9E27 - chains A and F of the 6 polymer chains in the assembly; structure by electron microscopy, 3.20 A resolution.

== Chain A (and F) ==
Molecule: CpaF
Organism: Caulobacter vibrioides
Notes: chain F of this document is another copy of the same molecule, construct and numbering; everything in this record applies to it too
Reference sequence: Q9L714 (Q9L714_CAUVI); residue numbers follow UniProt; this construct covers 1-501
Amino-acid sequence (501 residues; numbered 1 to 501; the number before each row is that of its first residue):
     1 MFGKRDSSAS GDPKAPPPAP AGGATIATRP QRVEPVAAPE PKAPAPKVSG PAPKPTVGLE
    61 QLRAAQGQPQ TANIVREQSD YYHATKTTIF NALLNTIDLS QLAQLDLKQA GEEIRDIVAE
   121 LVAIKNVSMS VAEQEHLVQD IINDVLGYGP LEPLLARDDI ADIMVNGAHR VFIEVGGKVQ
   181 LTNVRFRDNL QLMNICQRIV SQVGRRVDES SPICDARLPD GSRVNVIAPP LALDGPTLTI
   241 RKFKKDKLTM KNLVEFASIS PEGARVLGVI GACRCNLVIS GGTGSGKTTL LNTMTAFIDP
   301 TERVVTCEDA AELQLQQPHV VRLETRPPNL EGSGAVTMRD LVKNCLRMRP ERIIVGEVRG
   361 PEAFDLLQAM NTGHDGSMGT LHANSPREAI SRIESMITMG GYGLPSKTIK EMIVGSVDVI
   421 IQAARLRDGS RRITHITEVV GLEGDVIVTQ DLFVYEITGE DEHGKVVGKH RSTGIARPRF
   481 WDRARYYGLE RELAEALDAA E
Disordered / not traced: 1-79
Metal / ion sites: Mg2+: Thr288, Glu357 (together with ATP)
Small-molecule neighbours: ATP (adenosine-5'-triphosphate): Arg223, Leu248, Leu253, Phe256, Ser258, Gly282, Thr283, Gly284, Ser285, Gly286, Lys287, Thr288, Thr289, Glu357, Arg431
Reported in the primary citation:
  - binding site for ATP: Arg223, Lys287, Arg347
  - Mg2+ coordination: Thr288
  - binding site for the ligand ADP: Lys287
  - conformationally variable residues (domain motion): Asp116, Cys196, Gly284, Glu331

== How chain A and chain F interact ==
Contacting residue pairs (61):
  Asp162(A) - Arg349(F)  salt bridge
  Met164(A) - Arg303(F)
  Met164(A) - His319(F)
  Met164(A) - Arg349(F)
  Asn166(A) - Arg303(F)  hydrogen bond
  Asn166(A) - His319(F)  hydrogen bond
  Asn166(A) - Val321(F)
  Arg170(A) - Pro318(F)  hydrogen bond (side chain-backbone)
  Phe172(A) - His319(F)
  Glu174(A) - Arg349(F)  salt bridge
  Val179(A) - His319(F)
  Val179(A) - Arg349(F)
  Glu209(A) - Arg326(F)  hydrogen bond (backbone-side chain)
  Pro212(A) - Arg326(F)
  Ile213(A) - Asn344(F)
  Asp215(A) - Arg347(F)  salt bridge
  Arg223(A) - Arg347(F)
  Asn225(A) - Asn344(F)  hydrogen bond
  Asn225(A) - Met348(F)
  Ile227(A) - Asn344(F)
  Leu231(A) - Arg322(F)
  Leu231(A) - Leu323(F)
  Leu231(A) - Glu324(F)  hydrogen bond (backbone-backbone)
  Leu231(A) - Arg326(F)
  Leu231(A) - Val336(F)  hydrophobic
  Leu231(A) - Leu341(F)  hydrophobic
  Ala232(A) - Arg322(F)
  Leu233(A) - Arg217(F)
  Leu233(A) - Ala311(F)  hydrophobic
  Leu233(A) - Arg322(F)  hydrogen bond (backbone-backbone)
  Leu233(A) - Glu324(F)
  Asp234(A) - Val320(F)
  Thr237(A) - Val321(F)
  Thr237(A) - Met348(F)
  Thr239(A) - Arg303(F)  hydrogen bond
  Thr239(A) - Met348(F)
  Arg241(A) - Arg349(F)
  Thr283(A) - Arg347(F)
  Asn384(A) - Phe364(F)
  Asn384(A) - Gln368(F)
  Ser385(A) - Leu404(F)
  Arg387(A) - Gly403(F)
  Glu388(A) - Phe364(F)
  Ser391(A) - Gly403(F)  hydrogen bond (side chain-backbone)
  Arg392(A) - Tyr402(F)
  Arg425(A) - Asn371(F)
  Arg425(A) - Thr372(F)
  Leu426(A) - Asn371(F)
  Leu426(A) - Thr372(F)
  Leu426(A) - Gly373(F)  hydrogen bond (backbone-backbone)
  Arg427(A) - Asn276(F)
  Arg427(A) - Met370(F)
  Arg427(A) - Asn371(F)  hydrogen bond (backbone-backbone)
  Arg427(A) - Gly373(F)
  Arg427(A) - Asp375(F)
  Arg427(A) - Gly415(F)  hydrogen bond (side chain-backbone)
  Arg427(A) - Ser416(F)  hydrogen bond (side chain-backbone)
  Arg427(A) - Asp418(F)  salt bridge
  Arg427(A) - Arg483(F)
  Glu460(A) - Arg483(F)  salt bridge
  His463(A) - Tyr486(F)
Other interface residues (no listed pair), chain A (36 interface residues in all): Pro230, Gly429, Glu462
Other interface residues (no listed pair), chain F (40 interface residues in all): Asp340, Leu346, His374, Gly401, Pro405, Asp482, Arg485
From the paper, about this interface:
  - pairs named by the authors: Asp215(A)-Arg347(F)

== In short ==
36 residues of chain A and 40 residues of chain F are in contact, with 13 hydrogen bonds and 5 salt bridges.
Polar contacts include Asp162(A)-Arg349(F), Glu174(A)-Arg349(F) and Asp215(A)-Arg347(F). The authors report a
contact between Asp215(A) and Arg347(F). The paper reports a binding site for ATP at Arg223(A), Lys287(A) and
Arg347(A); a binding site for the ligand ADP at Lys287(A).
Chain A and chain F are both CpaF (Caulobacter vibrioides); the structure, Expanded structure of CpaF with two
ATPs and four ADPs (Under-saturated ATP/ADP dataset), was determined by electron microscopy, deposited
together with 9E24, 9E25, 9E26 and 9E29.
